Entry 5COG (X-ray diffraction, 1.61 A resolution); this record covers chain A.

Chain A:
Protein: IRC4
Source organism: Saccharomyces cerevisiae
UniProt: Q03036 (IRC4_YEAST); residues 1-179 here = UniProt positions 1-179
Chain sequence (191 residues; row label = number of the first residue in the row; numbers below 1 keep their minus sign (Met-11 is residue -11)):
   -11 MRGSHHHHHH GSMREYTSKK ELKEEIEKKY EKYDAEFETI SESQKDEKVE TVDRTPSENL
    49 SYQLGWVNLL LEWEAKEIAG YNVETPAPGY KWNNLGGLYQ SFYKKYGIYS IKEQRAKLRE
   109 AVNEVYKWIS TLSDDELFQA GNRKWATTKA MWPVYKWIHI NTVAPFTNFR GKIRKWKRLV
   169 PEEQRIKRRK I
Not modelled in the structure: -11 to 2, 171-179
Differences from the reference sequence: initiating methionine (-11); expression tag (-10 to 0)
Metal / ion sites: K+: Asp34, Thr43

Summary:
The K+ site is built by Asp34 and Thr43.
Chain A is IRC4 (Saccharomyces cerevisiae); the structure, Crystal structure of Yeast IRC4, was determined by
X-ray diffraction (same publication as 5CIV, 5COF, 5COM and 5CQV).
